Entry 3HJO (X-ray diffraction, 1.95 A resolution); this record covers chains A and B.

[Chain A (and B)]
Name: Glutathione S-transferase P
Organism: Homo sapiens
Notes: EC 2.5.1.18; chain B of this document is another copy of the same molecule, construct and numbering; everything in this record applies to it too
Reference sequence: P09211 (GSTP1_HUMAN); residues 1-209 here correspond to UniProt positions 2-210 (UniProt number = residue number + 1)
Amino-acid sequence (209 residues; row label = number of the first residue in the row):
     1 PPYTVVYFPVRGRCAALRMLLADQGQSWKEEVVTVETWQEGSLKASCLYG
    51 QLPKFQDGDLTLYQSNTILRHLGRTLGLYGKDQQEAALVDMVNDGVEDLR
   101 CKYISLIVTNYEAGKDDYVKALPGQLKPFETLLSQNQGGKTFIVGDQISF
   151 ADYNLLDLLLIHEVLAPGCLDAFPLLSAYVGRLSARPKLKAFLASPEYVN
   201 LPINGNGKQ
Sequence notes: engineered mutation V108 (Tyr109 in P09211)
Curated features (UniProtKB/Swiss-Prot):
  - binding site (glutathione): Y7, R13, W38, K44, Q51, L52, Q64, S65
  - modified residue: Y3 (Phosphotyrosine), T61 (Phosphothreonine), K102 (N6-succinyllysine), K115 (N6-succinyllysine), K127 (N6-acetyllysine), Y198 (Phosphotyrosine)
Bound ions: Ca2+ site 1 near W28 (its only coordinating residue here); Ca2+ site 2: G77, Q147; Ca2+ site 3 near D171 (its only coordinating residue here)
Residues lining bound ligands:
  - carbonate ion (CO3): F142, Q147, I148, R186
  - ethacrynic acid (EAA): Y7, F8, V10, G12, R13, V35, W38, Q39, I104, V108, N204, G205
  - glutathione (GSH): Y7, F8, R13, W38, K44, G50, Q51, L52, P53, Q64, S65, N66

[Interface between chain A and chain B]
Residue-residue contacts (54):
  L48(A) - M91(B)  hydrophobic
  L48(A) - P128(B)
  L48(A) - L132(B)  hydrophobic
  Y49(A) - M91(B)  hydrogen bond (side chain-backbone)
  Y49(A) - V92(B)
  Y49(A) - G95(B)
  Y49(A) - P128(B)  hydrophobic
  Y49(A) - F129(B)
  L60(A) - Q84(B)
  L62(A) - A87(B)  hydrophobic
  Y63(A) - M91(B)  hydrogen bond (backbone-side chain)
  Q64(A) - D94(B)
  Q64(A) - G95(B)
  Q64(A) - D98(B)  hydrogen bond
  N66(A) - D94(B)
  T67(A) - A87(B)
  T67(A) - D90(B)  hydrogen bond (side chain-backbone)
  T67(A) - M91(B)  hydrogen bond (side chain-backbone)
  T67(A) - D94(B)  hydrogen bond
  R70(A) - R70(B)
  R70(A) - D90(B)
  H71(A) - A87(B)
  R74(A) - Y79(B)  hydrogen bond
  R74(A) - Q83(B)  hydrogen bond (backbone-side chain)
  R74(A) - A86(B)
  R74(A) - A87(B)
  R74(A) - D90(B)  salt bridge
  T75(A) - Q83(B)
  Y79(A) - R74(B)  hydrogen bond
  Q83(A) - R74(B)  hydrogen bond (side chain-backbone)
  Q83(A) - T75(B)
  Q84(A) - L60(B)
  A86(A) - R74(B)
  A87(A) - L62(B)  hydrophobic
  A87(A) - T67(B)
  A87(A) - H71(B)
  A87(A) - R74(B)
  D90(A) - T67(B)  hydrogen bond (backbone-side chain)
  D90(A) - R70(B)
  D90(A) - R74(B)  salt bridge
  M91(A) - L48(B)  hydrophobic
  M91(A) - Y49(B)  hydrogen bond (backbone-side chain)
  M91(A) - Y63(B)
  M91(A) - T67(B)  hydrogen bond (backbone-side chain)
  V92(A) - Y49(B)
  D94(A) - Q64(B)
  D94(A) - N66(B)
  D94(A) - T67(B)  hydrogen bond
  G95(A) - Y49(B)
  G95(A) - Q64(B)
  D98(A) - Q64(B)  hydrogen bond
  P128(A) - L48(B)
  P128(A) - Y49(B)  hydrophobic
  F129(A) - Y49(B)
Interface residues without a listed pair, chain A (28 interface residues in all): Q51, L88, L132
Interface residues without a listed pair, chain B (27 interface residues in all): L88

[Summary]
28 residues of chain A and 27 residues of chain B are in contact; the contacts include 15 hydrogen bonds and 2
salt bridges. Polar pairs include R74(A)-D90(B), Y49(A)-M91(B) and Y63(A)-M91(B). Bound to chain A:
glutathione, ethacrynic acid and carbonate ion.
Both chains are Glutathione S-transferase P (Homo sapiens). Entry 3HJO (Crystal Structure of Glutathione
Transferase Pi Y108V Mutant in Complex with the Glutathione Conjugate of Ethacrynic ...) was determined by
X-ray diffraction, deposited together with 3HJM and 3HKR.
